Entry 1XIU (X-ray diffraction, 2.50 A resolution); this record covers chains A and B of the 4 polymer chains in the assembly.

Chain A (and B):
Molecule: RXR-like protein
Source organism: Biomphalaria glabrata
Notes: fragment: Ligand-binding domain (LBD); chain B of this document is another copy of the same molecule, construct and numbering; everything in this record applies to it too
Amino-acid sequence (230 residues; numbered 207 to 436; the number before each row is that of its first residue):
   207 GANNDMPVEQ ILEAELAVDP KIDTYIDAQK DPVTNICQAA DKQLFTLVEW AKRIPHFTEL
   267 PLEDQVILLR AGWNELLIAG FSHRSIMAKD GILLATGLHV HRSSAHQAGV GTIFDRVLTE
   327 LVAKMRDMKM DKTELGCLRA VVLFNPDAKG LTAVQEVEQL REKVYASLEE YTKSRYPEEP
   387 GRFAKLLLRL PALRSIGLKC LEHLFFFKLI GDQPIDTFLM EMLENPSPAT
Disordered / not traced: 207-209, 431-436 (chain B: 207-208, 433-436)
Small-molecule neighbours: (9cis)-retinoic acid (9CR): Ile242, Cys243, Ala245, Ala246, Gln249, Trp279, Asn280, Leu283, Ile284, Phe287, Arg290, Leu300, Ala301, Val316, Ile319, Phe320, Cys406, His409, Leu410, Phe413

Chain A / chain B interface:
Residue-residue contacts - 38 pairs, chain A then chain B:
  Arg322(A) - Lys355(B)
  Glu326(A) - Asp353(B)
  Glu326(A) - Lys355(B)  salt bridge
  Lys330(A) - Asp353(B)  salt bridge
  Asp353(A) - Glu326(B)
  Asp353(A) - Lys330(B)  salt bridge
  Asp353(A) - Arg395(B)  salt bridge
  Lys355(A) - Thr325(B)  hydrogen bond
  Lys355(A) - Glu326(B)  salt bridge
  Glu364(A) - Lys330(B)  salt bridge
  Tyr371(A) - Gly387(B)
  Tyr371(A) - Ala390(B)  hydrophobic
  Tyr371(A) - Leu394(B)  hydrophobic
  Glu375(A) - Glu375(B)
  Lys379(A) - Glu375(B)  salt bridge
  Gly387(A) - Tyr371(B)
  Ala390(A) - Tyr371(B)  hydrophobic
  Ala390(A) - Phe389(B)  hydrophobic
  Ala390(A) - Leu393(B)  hydrophobic
  Lys391(A) - Glu368(B)  salt bridge
  Lys391(A) - Tyr371(B)
  Leu394(A) - Arg367(B)
  Leu394(A) - Tyr371(B)  hydrophobic
  Leu394(A) - Leu396(B)  hydrophobic
  Arg395(A) - Asp353(B)  salt bridge
  Leu396(A) - Leu394(B)  hydrophobic
  Leu396(A) - Pro397(B)  hydrophobic
  Pro397(A) - Leu396(B)  hydrophobic
  Pro397(A) - Pro397(B)
  Pro397(A) - Arg400(B)
  Arg400(A) - Pro397(B)
  Arg400(A) - Ala398(B)
  Arg400(A) - Ser401(B)
  Ser401(A) - Arg400(B)
  Ser401(A) - Leu404(B)
  Leu404(A) - Ser401(B)
  Leu404(A) - Leu404(B)  hydrophobic
  Glu408(A) - Glu408(B)
Other interface residues (no listed pair), chain A (26 interface residues in all): Val347, Pro352, Arg367, Phe389, Leu393, Ala398
Other interface residues (no listed pair), chain B (27 interface residues in all): Arg322, Pro352, Glu364, Lys379, Lys391

Overview:
26 residues of chain A face 27 of chain B across their interface; the contacts include 1 hydrogen bond and 9
salt bridges. Polar pairs include Glu326(A)-Lys355(B), Lys330(A)-Asp353(B) and Asp353(A)-Arg395(B). Chain A
binds (9cis)-retinoic acid.
Both chains are RXR-like protein (Biomphalaria glabrata). Entry 1XIU (Crystal structure of the agonist-bound
ligand-binding domain of Biomphalaria glabrata RXR) was determined by X-ray diffraction.
